Entry 3NKT (X-ray diffraction, 2.35 A resolution); this record covers chain A.

# Chain A
Name: Gentisate 1,2-Dioxygenase
From: Pseudaminobacter salicylatoxidans
Notes: EC 1.13.11.4
UniProt: Q67FT0 (Q67FT0_9RHIZ); residue numbers follow UniProt; this construct covers 1-368
Chain sequence (368 residues; row label = number of the first residue in the row):
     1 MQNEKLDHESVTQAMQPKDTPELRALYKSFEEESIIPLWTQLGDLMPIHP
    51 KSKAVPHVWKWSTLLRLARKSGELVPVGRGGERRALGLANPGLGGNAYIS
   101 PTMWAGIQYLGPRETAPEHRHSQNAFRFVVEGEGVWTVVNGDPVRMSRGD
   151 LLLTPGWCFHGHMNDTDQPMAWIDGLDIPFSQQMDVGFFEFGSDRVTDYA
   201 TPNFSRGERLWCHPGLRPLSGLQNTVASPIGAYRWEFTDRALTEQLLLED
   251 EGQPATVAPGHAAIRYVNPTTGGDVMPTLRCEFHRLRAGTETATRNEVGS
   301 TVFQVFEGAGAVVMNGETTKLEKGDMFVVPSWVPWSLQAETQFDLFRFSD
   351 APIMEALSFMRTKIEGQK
Unresolved in the structure: 1-3, 368
Differences from the reference sequence: conflict M163 (His in Q67FT0)
Metal / ion sites: Fe2+: H119, H121, H160 (together with 1-hydroxynaphthalene-2-carboxylic acid)
Ligand contacts:
  - 1-hydroxynaphthalene-2-carboxylic acid (1HN): L38, M46, R83, A85, W104, Q108, H119, H121, R127, H160, H162, D174, L176, I178
  - 1-hydroxynaphthalene-2-carboxylic acid: L38, M46, R83, A85, W104, Q108, H119, H121, R127, H160, H162, D174, L176, I178

# Summary
Ligands of chain A: 1-hydroxynaphthalene-2-carboxylic acid. H119, H121 and H160 coordinate Fe2+.
Chain A is Gentisate 1,2-Dioxygenase (Pseudaminobacter salicylatoxidans); the structure, Crystal Structure of
Salicylate 1,2-dioxygenase from Pseudoaminobacter salicylatoxidans Adducts with naphthoate, was determined by
X-ray diffraction, deposited together with 3NJZ and 3NL1.
